Entry 4E7I (X-ray diffraction, 2.53 A resolution); this record covers chains A and D of the 4 polymer chains in the assembly.

Chain A:
Name: Pro-Pol polyprotein
Source organism: Human spumaretrovirus
Notes: EC 2.7.7.49, 2.7.7.7, 3.1.26.4, 3.4.23.-
Reference sequence: P14350 (POL_FOAMV); residues 1-392 here correspond to UniProt positions 752-1143 (UniProt number = residue number + 751)
Amino-acid sequence (395 residues; row label = number of the first residue in the row; numbers below 1 keep their minus sign (Gly-2 is residue -2)):
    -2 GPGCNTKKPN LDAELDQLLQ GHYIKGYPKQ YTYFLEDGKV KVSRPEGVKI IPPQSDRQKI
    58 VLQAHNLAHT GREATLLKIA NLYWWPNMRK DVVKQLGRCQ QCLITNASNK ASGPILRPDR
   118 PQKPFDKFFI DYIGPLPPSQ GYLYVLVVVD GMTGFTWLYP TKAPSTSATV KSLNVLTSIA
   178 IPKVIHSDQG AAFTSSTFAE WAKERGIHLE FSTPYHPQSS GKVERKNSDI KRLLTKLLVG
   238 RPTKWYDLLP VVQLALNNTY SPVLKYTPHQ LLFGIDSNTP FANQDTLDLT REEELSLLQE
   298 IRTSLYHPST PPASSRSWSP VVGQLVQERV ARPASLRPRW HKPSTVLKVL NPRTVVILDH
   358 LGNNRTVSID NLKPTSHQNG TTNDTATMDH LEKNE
Disordered / not traced: -2 to 7, 376-392
Sequence notes: expression tag (-2 to 0); variant Ser217 (Gly968 in P14350), Gly218 (Ser969 in P14350)
Ion coordination: Zn2+: His62, His66, Cys96, Cys99; Mn2+ site 1: Asp128, Asp185 (shared with DA18(D) of chain D); Mn2+ site 2: Asp128, Glu221 (shared with DA17(D), DA18(D) of chain D)
Residues lining bound ligands: hexane-1,6-diol (HEZ): Val172, Ser175, Ile176
What the authors report for this chain:
  - binding site for the 19-nt DNA strand (chain D): Gln186, Tyr212, Pro214
  - Mn2+ coordination: Asp128, Asp185, Glu221
  - catalytic residues: Asp128, Asp185, Glu221

Chain D:
Molecule: 19-nt DNA strand
Sequence (19 nucleotides; row label = number of the first residue in the row):
     1 TGCGAAATTC CATGACAAT
Ion coordination: Mn2+ site 1: DA17, DA18 (shared with Asp128(A), Glu221(A) of chain A); Mn2+ site 2: DA18 (shared with Asp128(A), Asp185(A) of chain A)

How chain A and chain D interact:
Contacting residue pairs (21):
  Asp128(A) - DA18(D)  phosphate contact
  Asp185(A) - DA18(D)  phosphate contact
  Asp185(A) - DT19(D)  phosphate contact
  Gln186(A) - DT19(D)  hydrogen bond to the phosphate
  Pro211(A) - DT19(D)  phosphate contact
  Tyr212(A) - DA18(D)  phosphate contact
  Tyr212(A) - DT19(D)  hydrogen bond to the phosphate
  Pro214(A) - DA17(D)  base contact
  Pro214(A) - DA18(D)  base contact
  Gln215(A) - DA17(D)  base contact
  Glu221(A) - DC16(D)  sugar contact
  Glu221(A) - DA17(D)  phosphate contact
  Glu221(A) - DA18(D)  phosphate contact
  Arg222(A) - DG14(D)  base contact
  Arg222(A) - DA15(D)  base contact
  Arg222(A) - DC16(D)  base contact
  Asn224(A) - DC16(D)  phosphate contact
  Ser225(A) - DC16(D)  sugar contact
  Lys228(A) - DA17(D)  salt bridge to the phosphate
  Lys262(A) - DT9(D)  salt bridge to the phosphate
  Arg329(A) - DT19(D)  sugar contact
Interface residues without a listed pair, chain A (17 interface residues in all): Ile130, Gly187, His213

Summary:
17 residues of chain A face 7 of chain D across their interface; the contacts include 2 hydrogen bonds and 2
salt bridges. Among the polar pairs are Gln186(A)-DT19(D), Tyr212(A)-DT19(D) and Lys228(A)-DA17(D). The paper
reports catalytic residues Asp128(A), Asp185(A) and Glu221(A); a binding site for the 19-nt DNA strand (chain
D) at Gln186(A), Tyr212(A) and Pro214(A).
Here chain A is Pro-Pol polyprotein (Human spumaretrovirus) and chain D is a 19-nt DNA strand. Entry 4E7I (PFV
intasome freeze-trapped prior to 3'-processing, Mn-bound form (UI-Mn)) was determined by X-ray diffraction
together with 4E7H, 4E7J, 4E7K and 4E7L from the same study.
